3ZMB - chains A and B; structure by X-ray diffraction, 1.90 A resolution.

== Chain A (and B) ==
Molecule: Geranyltranstransferase
Organism: Pseudomonas aeruginosa PAO1
Notes: EC 2.5.1.10; chain B of this document is another copy of the same molecule, construct and numbering; everything in this record applies to it too
UniProtKB: Q9HWY4 (Q9HWY4_PSEAE); residues 1-295 here = UniProt positions 1-295
Chain sequence (296 residues; row label = number of the first residue in the row; numbering starts at 0):
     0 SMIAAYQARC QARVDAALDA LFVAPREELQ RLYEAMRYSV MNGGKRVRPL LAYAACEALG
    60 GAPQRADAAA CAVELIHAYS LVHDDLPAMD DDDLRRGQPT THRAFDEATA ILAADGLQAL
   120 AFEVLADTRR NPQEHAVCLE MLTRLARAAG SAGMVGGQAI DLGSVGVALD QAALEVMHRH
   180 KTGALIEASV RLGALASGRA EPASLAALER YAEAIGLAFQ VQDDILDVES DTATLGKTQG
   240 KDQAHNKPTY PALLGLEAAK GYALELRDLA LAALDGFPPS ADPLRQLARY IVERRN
Unresolved in the structure: 165-166, 229-246, 295 (chain B: 229-246, 292-295)
Construct notes: expression tag (0)
Ligand contacts:
  - 6H6 (3-(2-oxo-1,3-benzoxazol-3(2H)-yl)propanoic acid), molecule 1: Ile2, Ala3, Gln6, Lys44, Val46, Leu49, Leu286, Tyr289
  - 6H6, molecule 2: Val46, Arg47, His76, Ile185, Ile214, Gly215, Phe218, Ile290
What the authors report for this chain:
  - binding site for 6H6: Gln6, Lys44, Val46, Arg47, Ile185, Ile214, Phe218, Tyr289, Ile290

== Interface between chain A and chain B ==
Contacting residue pairs (84; chain A residue first):
  Pro24(A) - Ala151(B)  hydrophobic
  Arg25(A) - Val175(B)
  Arg25(A) - His179(B)
  Glu27(A) - Ile159(B)
  Glu27(A) - Val175(B)
  Leu28(A) - Ser150(B)
  Leu28(A) - Gly155(B)
  Leu28(A) - Ile159(B)  hydrophobic
  Leu31(A) - Ser150(B)
  Leu31(A) - Gly155(B)
  Leu31(A) - Ala158(B)  hydrophobic
  Tyr32(A) - Ser150(B)
  Tyr32(A) - Ala151(B)  hydrogen bond (side chain-backbone)
  Met35(A) - Ser150(B)  hydrogen bond
  Tyr78(A) - Asp114(B)
  His82(A) - His82(B)
  His82(A) - Ile110(B)
  His82(A) - Asp114(B)  salt bridge
  Ala87(A) - Glu106(B)
  Ala87(A) - Ala107(B)
  Met88(A) - Ala107(B)  hydrophobic
  Met88(A) - Leu111(B)  hydrophobic
  Glu106(A) - Ala87(B)
  Ala107(A) - Ala87(B)
  Ala107(A) - Met88(B)  hydrophobic
  Ala107(A) - Leu161(B)  hydrophobic
  Thr108(A) - Leu161(B)
  Ile110(A) - His82(B)
  Leu111(A) - Met88(B)  hydrophobic
  Leu111(A) - Val154(B)
  Leu111(A) - Gln157(B)
  Leu111(A) - Leu161(B)  hydrophobic
  Asp114(A) - Tyr78(B)
  Asp114(A) - His82(B)  salt bridge
  Asp114(A) - Asp114(B)
  Asp114(A) - Gln117(B)  hydrogen bond (backbone-side chain)
  Gly115(A) - Ser150(B)
  Gln117(A) - Asp114(B)  hydrogen bond (side chain-backbone)
  Gln117(A) - Gln117(B)
  Gln117(A) - Ala118(B)
  Ala118(A) - Gln117(B)
  Ala118(A) - Ala145(B)
  Ala118(A) - Gly149(B)
  Phe121(A) - Phe121(B)  hydrophobic
  Glu122(A) - Ala145(B)
  Glu122(A) - Arg146(B)
  Ala125(A) - Leu141(B)  hydrophobic
  Ala125(A) - Thr142(B)  hydrogen bond (backbone-side chain)
  His134(A) - Ala135(B)
  His134(A) - Leu138(B)
  Ala135(A) - His134(B)
  Cys137(A) - Leu138(B)  hydrophobic
  Leu138(A) - Thr127(B)
  Leu138(A) - His134(B)
  Leu138(A) - Cys137(B)  hydrophobic
  Leu138(A) - Leu138(B)  hydrophobic
  Leu138(A) - Leu141(B)  hydrophobic
  Leu141(A) - Ala125(B)  hydrophobic
  Leu141(A) - Leu138(B)  hydrophobic
  Leu141(A) - Leu141(B)  hydrophobic
  Thr142(A) - Ala125(B)  hydrogen bond (side chain-backbone)
  Ala145(A) - Ala118(B)
  Ala145(A) - Glu122(B)
  Arg146(A) - Glu122(B)  salt bridge
  Arg146(A) - Asp126(B)  salt bridge
  Gly149(A) - Ala118(B)
  Ser150(A) - Leu28(B)
  Ser150(A) - Leu31(B)
  Ser150(A) - Tyr32(B)
  Ser150(A) - Met35(B)  hydrogen bond
  Ser150(A) - Gly115(B)
  Ala151(A) - Tyr32(B)  hydrogen bond (backbone-side chain)
  Val154(A) - Leu111(B)
  Gly155(A) - Leu28(B)
  Gly155(A) - Leu31(B)
  Gln157(A) - Leu111(B)
  Ala158(A) - Leu31(B)  hydrophobic
  Ile159(A) - Glu27(B)
  Ile159(A) - Leu28(B)  hydrophobic
  Leu161(A) - Ala107(B)  hydrophobic
  Val175(A) - Arg25(B)
  Val175(A) - Glu27(B)
  Arg178(A) - Arg25(B)
  His179(A) - Arg25(B)
Also at the interface, not in a pair above, chain A (47 interface residues in all): Leu85, Asp105, Asp126, Thr127
Also at the interface, not in a pair above, chain B (45 interface residues in all): Pro24, Leu85, Thr108

== Summary ==
Chain A and chain B form an interface of 47 and 45 residues respectively; the contacts include 8 hydrogen
bonds and 4 salt bridges. Polar contacts include His82(A)-Asp114(B), Arg146(A)-Glu122(B) and
Arg146(A)-Asp126(B). Ligands of chain A: compound 6H6. From the paper: a binding site for 6H6 at Gln6(A),
Lys44(A) and Val46(A) among others.
Both chains are Geranyltranstransferase (Pseudomonas aeruginosa PAO1). Entry 3ZMB (Native structure of
Farnesyl Pyrophosphate Synthase from Pseudomonas aeruginosa PA01, with bound fragment SPB02696) was determined
by X-ray diffraction (same publication as 4UMJ, 3ZOU, 3ZMC, 3ZL6 and 3ZCD).
